7Y0H - chains K and L of the 12 polymer chains in the assembly; structure by electron microscopy, 3.56 A resolution.

== Chain K (and L) ==
Molecule: Immunoglobulin heavy constant mu
From: Homo sapiens
Notes: chain L of this document is another copy of the same molecule, construct and numbering; everything in this record applies to it too
UniProtKB: P01871 (IGHM_HUMAN); residues 229-576 here correspond to UniProt positions 106-453 (UniProt number = residue number - 123)
Chain sequence (383 residues; numbered 194 to 576; the number before each row is that of its first residue):
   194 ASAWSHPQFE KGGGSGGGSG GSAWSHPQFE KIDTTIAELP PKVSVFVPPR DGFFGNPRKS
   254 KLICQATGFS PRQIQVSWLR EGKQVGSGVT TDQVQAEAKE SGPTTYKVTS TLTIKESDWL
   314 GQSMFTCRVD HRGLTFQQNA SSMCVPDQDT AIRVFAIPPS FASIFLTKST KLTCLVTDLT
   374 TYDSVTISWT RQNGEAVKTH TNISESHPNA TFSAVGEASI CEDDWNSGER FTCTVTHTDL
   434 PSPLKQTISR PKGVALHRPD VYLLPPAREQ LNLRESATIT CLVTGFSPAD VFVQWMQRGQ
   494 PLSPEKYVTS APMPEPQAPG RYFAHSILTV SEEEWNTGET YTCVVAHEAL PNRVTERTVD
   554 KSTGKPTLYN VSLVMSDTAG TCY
Not modelled in the structure: 194-344, 447-448, 570-576 (chain L: 194-344, 445-448)
Construct notes: expression tag (194-228)
Cystine bridges: Cys-367/Cys-426, Cys-474/Cys-536
Covalently attached groups: N-acetylglucosamine (NAG) linked to Asn-563
UniProt features mapped onto this chain:
  - glycosylation (N-linked (GlcNAc...) asparagine): Asn-332 (complex), Asn-395, Asn-402

== Interface between chain K and chain L ==
Pairs across the interface (70; chain K residue first):
  Asp-453(K) with Leu-466(L)
  Tyr-455(K) with Glu-462(L); Gln-463(L), hydrogen bond; Leu-466(L)
  Leu-457(K) with Leu-457(L), hydrophobic; Pro-458(L); Pro-459(L); Ala-460(L)
  Pro-458(K) with Leu-457(L)
  Arg-461(K) with Thr-556(L); Gly-557(L), hydrogen bond (side chain-backbone); Lys-558(L); Pro-559(L)
  Glu-462(K) with Tyr-455(L); Leu-456(L)
  Gln-463(K) with Tyr-455(L); Thr-477(L), hydrogen bond
  Thr-471(K) with Leu-475(L); Thr-477(L)
  Thr-473(K) with Leu-457(L)
  Leu-475(K) with Gln-463(L); Thr-471(L)
  Glu-498(K) with Pro-509(L)
  Lys-499(K) with Pro-509(L); Gln-510(L)
  Val-501(K) with Met-506(L), hydrophobic; Phe-516(L), hydrophobic
  Ser-503(K) with His-518(L), hydrogen bond
  Glu-508(K) with Thr-522(L)
  Pro-509(K) with Glu-498(L); Lys-499(L); Val-501(L), hydrophobic; Thr-522(L)
  Gln-510(K) with Lys-499(L); Thr-522(L)
  Phe-516(K) with Val-501(L), hydrophobic; Ile-520(L), hydrophobic
  His-518(K) with Thr-473(L); His-518(L); Ile-520(L)
  Ile-520(K) with Phe-516(L), hydrophobic
  Thr-522(K) with Glu-508(L); Pro-509(L); Gln-510(L), hydrogen bond
  Lys-558(K) with Arg-461(L); Lys-558(L), hydrogen bond (side chain-backbone); Thr-560(L)
  Thr-560(K) with Lys-558(L); Pro-559(L); Thr-560(L)
  Leu-561(K) with Thr-560(L), hydrogen bond (backbone-backbone); Leu-561(L)
  Asn-563(K) with Leu-561(L); Tyr-562(L), hydrogen bond (backbone-backbone); Asn-563(L)
  Val-564(K) with Tyr-562(L), hydrogen bond (backbone-backbone); Val-564(L), hydrophobic
  Ser-565(K) with Val-564(L), hydrogen bond (backbone-backbone); Ser-565(L); Leu-566(L)
  Leu-566(K) with Ser-565(L); Leu-566(L); Met-568(L), hydrophobic
  Val-567(K) with Ser-565(L); Leu-566(L); Val-567(L); Met-568(L), hydrogen bond (backbone-backbone)
  Met-568(K) with Met-568(L)
  Ser-569(K) with Met-568(L), hydrogen bond (backbone-backbone); Ser-569(L)
Also at the interface, not in a pair above, chain K (34 interface residues in all): Pro-459, Ala-460, Tyr-562
Also at the interface, not in a pair above, chain L (43 interface residues in all): Ser-469, Ser-503, Pro-507, Asp-570

== Summary ==
The interface between chain K and chain L involves 34 residues on one side and 43 on the other; the contacts
include 12 hydrogen bonds. Among the polar pairs are Tyr-455(K)/Gln-463(L), Arg-461(K)/Gly-557(L) and
Gln-463(K)/Thr-477(L). N-acetylglucosamine is covalently linked to Asn-563(K).
Both chains are Immunoglobulin heavy constant mu (Homo sapiens). Entry 7Y0H (Cryo-EM structure of human IgM-Fc
in complex with the J chain and the P. falciparum VAR2CSA ...) was determined by electron microscopy (same
publication as 7Y0J, 7Y09 and 7YG2).
